PDB entry 8P6P | electron microscopy, 3.20 A resolution | chains 5 and P of the 26 polymer chains in the assembly

# Chain 5
Molecule: 16S ribosomal RNA
From: Mycoplasmoides pneumoniae M129
Sequence (1520 nucleotides; each row starts with the number of its first residue):
     1 UUUUUCUGAGAGUUUGAUCCUGGCUCAGGAUUAACGCUGGCGGCAUGCCU
    51 AAUACAUGCAAGUCGAUCGAAAGUAGUAAUACUUUAGAGGCGAACGGGUG
   101 AGUAACACGUAUCCAAUCUACCUUAUAAUGGGGGAUAACUAGUUGAAAGA
   151 CUAGCUAAUACCGCAUAAGAACUUUGGUUCGCAUGAAUCAAAGUUGAAAG
   201 GACCUGCAAGGGUUCGUUAUUUGAUGAGGGUGCGCCAUAUCAGCUAGUUG
   251 GUGGGGUAACGGCCUACCAAGGCAAUGACGUGUAGCUAUGCUGAGAAGUA
   301 GAAUAGCCACAAUGGGACUGAGACACGGCCCAUACUCCUACGGGAGGCAG
   351 CAGUAGGGAAUUUUUCACAAUGAGCGAAAGCUUGAUGGAGCAAUGCCGCG
   401 UGAACGAUGAAGGUCUUUAAGAUUGUAAAGUUCUUUUAUUUGGGAAGAAU
   451 GACUUUAGCAGGUAAUGGCUAGAGUUUGACUGUACCAUUUUGAAUAAGUG
   501 ACGACUAACUAUGUGCCAGCAGUCXCGGUAAUACAUAGGUCGCAAGCGUU
   551 AUCCGGAUUUAUUGGGCGUAAAGCAAGCGCAGGCGGAUUGAAAAGUCUGG
   601 UGUUAAAGGCAGCUGCUUAACAGUUGUAUGCAUUGGAAACUAUUAAUCUA
   651 GAGUGUGGUAGGGAGUUUUGGAAUUUCAUGUGGAGCGGUGAAAUGCGUAG
   701 AUAUAUGAAGGAACACCAGUGGCGAAGGCGAAAACUUAGGCCAUUACUGA
   751 CGCUUAGGCUUGAAAGUGUGGGGAGCAAAUAGGAUUAGAUACCCUAGUAG
   801 UCCACACCGUAAACGAUAGAUACUAGCUGUCGGGGCGAUCCCCUCGGUAG
   851 UGAAGUUAACACAUUAAGUAUCUCGCCUGGGUAGUACAUUCGCAAGAAUG
   901 AAACUCAAACGGAAUUGACGGGGACCCGCACAAGUGGUGGAGCAUGUUGC
   951 UUAAUUCGACGGUACACGAAAAACCUUACCUAGACUUGACAUCCUUGGCA
  1001 AAAUUAUGGAAACAUAAUGGAGGUUAACCGAGUGACAGGUGGUGCAUGGU
  1051 UGUCGUCAGCUCGUGUCGUGAGAUGUUGGGUUAAGUCCCGCAACGAGCGC
  1101 AACCCUUAUCGUUAGUUACAUUGUCUAGCGAGACUGCUAAUGCAAAUUGG
  1151 AGGAAGGAAGGGAUGACGUCAAAUCAUCAUGCCCCUUAUGUCUAGGGCUG
  1201 CAAACGUGCUACAAUGGCCAAUACAAACAGUCGCCAGCUUGUAAAAGUGA
  1251 GCAAAUCUGUAAAGUUGGUCUCAGUUCGGAUUGAGGGCUGCAAUUCGUCC
  1301 UCAUGAAGUCGGAAUCACUAGUAAUCGCGAAUCAGCUAUGUCGCGGUGAA
  1351 UACGUUCUCGGGUCUUGUACACACXGXCCGUCAAACUAUGAAAGCUGGUA
  1401 AUAUUUAAAAACGUGUUGCUAACCAUUAGGAAGCGCAUGUCAAGGAUAGC
  1451 ACCGGUGAUUGGAGUUAAGUCGUAACAAGGUACCCCUACGAGAACGUGGG
  1501 GGUGGAUCACCUCCUUUCUA
Not modelled in the structure: 1-4, 1512-1520
Modified residues: G7M (N7-methyl-guanosine-5'-monophosphate) at position 525, 5MC (5-methylcytidine-5'-monophosphate) at position 1375, B8T (4-methyl, cytidine-5'-monophosphate) at position 1377, MA6 (6N-dimethyladenosine-5'-monophoshate) at position 1493, MA6 (6N-dimethyladenosine-5'-monophoshate) at position 1494
Construct notes: conflict A1003 (G119315 in 26117688)
Bound ions: Mg2+ site 1 near G22 (its only coordinating residue here); Mg2+ site 2: C49, G100; Mg2+ site 3 near A54 (its only coordinating residue here); Mg2+ site 4 near U85 (its only coordinating residue here); Mg2+ site 5 near G92 (its only coordinating residue here); Mg2+ site 6 near A94 (its only coordinating residue here); Mg2+ site 7 near C95 (its only coordinating residue here); Mg2+ site 8 near G98 (its only coordinating residue here); Mg2+ site 9: A101, G102, G285; Mg2+ site 10: A160, C161; Mg2+ site 11 near G251 (its only coordinating residue here); Mg2+ site 12 near U252 (its only coordinating residue here); 41 more Mg2+ sites not listed
Small-molecule neighbours:
  - pentane-1,5-diamine (N2P): C574, A576, G577, A756, G757, G758, C759
  - 1,4-diaminobutane (PUT), molecule 1: G768, U769, G770, G771, G772, G800
  - 1,4-diaminobutane (PUT), molecule 2: G936, G937, U938, G939, G1311
  - spermidine (SPD), molecule 1: G962, C965, A966, C967, G1206, U1207, G1340, U1341
  - spermidine (SPD), molecule 2: A1323, A1324, U1325, C1326, C1344, G1345

# Chain P
Molecule: 30S ribosomal protein S17
From: Mycoplasmoides pneumoniae M129
Reference sequence: Q50309 (RS17_MYCPN); residues 1-85 here = UniProt positions 1-85
Chain sequence (85 residues; each row starts with the number of its first residue):
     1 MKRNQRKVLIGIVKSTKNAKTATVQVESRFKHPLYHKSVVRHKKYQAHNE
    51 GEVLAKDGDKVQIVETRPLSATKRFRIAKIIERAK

# Chain 5 / chain P interface
Contacting residue pairs (62; chain 5 residue first):
  C113(5) with Asn-4(P), hydrogen bond to the phosphate; Gln-5(P), sugar contact; Arg-6(P), sugar contact
  C114(5) with Arg-6(P), salt bridge to the phosphate
  A115(5) with Met-1(P), base contact; Arg-3(P), hydrogen bond to the sugar
  A116(5) with Arg-6(P), salt bridge to the phosphate; Arg-67(P), base contact; Pro-68(P), base contact
  G181(5) with Met-1(P), sugar contact; Arg-3(P), hydrogen bond to the sugar
  C182(5) with Arg-3(P), base contact; Asn-4(P), hydrogen bond to the base; Arg-6(P), base contact; Arg-76(P), hydrogen bond to the base
  A183(5) with Thr-66(P), hydrogen bond to the base; Arg-76(P), base contact
  U184(5) with Arg-67(P), hydrogen bond to the base
  G230(5) with Arg-74(P), hydrogen bond to the phosphate
  U231(5) with Glu-65(P), hydrogen bond to the sugar; Arg-74(P), salt bridge to the phosphate
  G232(5) with Tyr-45(P), phosphate contact
  C233(5) with Lys-43(P), salt bridge to the phosphate
  G234(5) with Arg-41(P), salt bridge to the phosphate
  U249(5) with Ala-71(P), phosphate contact; Thr-72(P), phosphate contact
  G250(5) with Ala-19(P), hydrogen bond to the sugar; Thr-21(P), sugar contact; Ser-70(P), hydrogen bond to the phosphate; Ala-71(P), phosphate contact; Thr-72(P), hydrogen bond to the phosphate; Lys-73(P), hydrogen bond to the phosphate
  G251(5) with Ala-19(P), sugar contact; Lys-20(P), hydrogen bond to the phosphate; Lys-73(P), salt bridge to the phosphate
  U252(5) with Lys-20(P), salt bridge to the phosphate
  C260(5) with Arg-67(P), hydrogen bond to the sugar; Pro-68(P), hydrogen bond to the sugar
  G261(5) with Arg-67(P), salt bridge to the phosphate; Pro-68(P), sugar contact; Leu-69(P), sugar contact; Ser-70(P), sugar contact; Ala-71(P), sugar contact
  C263(5) with Ala-71(P), phosphate contact
  G271(5) with Lys-17(P), phosphate contact; Asn-18(P), hydrogen bond to the sugar
  G272(5) with Lys-17(P), salt bridge to the phosphate; Asn-18(P), phosphate contact; Thr-23(P), phosphate contact; Gln-46(P), phosphate contact
  C273(5) with Lys-44(P), phosphate contact
  A274(5) with Lys-44(P), salt bridge to the phosphate
  U276(5) with Val-40(P), base contact; Arg-41(P), base contact; His-42(P), hydrogen bond to the base
  U562(5) with Leu-34(P), base contact; Tyr-35(P), sugar contact
  G583(5) with Val-40(P), phosphate contact
  C584(5) with Lys-37(P), phosphate contact
  G595(5) with Arg-29(P), hydrogen bond to the sugar; Ser-38(P), sugar contact
  U873(5) with Lys-37(P), salt bridge to the phosphate
Interface residues without a listed pair, chain 5 (35 interface residues in all): C180, C235, G262, A270, A297
Interface residues without a listed pair, chain P (39 interface residues in all): Lys-7, Phe-30, Pro-33, His-36, Phe-75

# In short
The interface between chain 5 and chain P involves 35 residues on one side and 39 on the other, with 19
hydrogen bonds and 11 salt bridges. Polar pairs include C182(5)/Asn-4(P), C182(5)/Arg-76(P) and
A183(5)/Thr-66(P). Bound to chain 5: spermidine, 1,4-diaminobutane and pentane-1,5-diamine.
Chain 5 is 16S ribosomal RNA and chain P is 30S ribosomal protein S17, both from Mycoplasmoides pneumoniae
M129; the structure, Mycoplasma pneumoniae small ribosomal subunit in chloramphenicol-treated cells, was
determined by electron microscopy together with 8P7X, 8P7Y, 8P8B, 8P8V and 8P8W from the same study.
